1RSG - chains A and B; structure by X-ray diffraction, 1.90 A resolution.

== Chain A (and B) ==
Protein: FMS1 protein
Organism: Saccharomyces cerevisiae
Notes: EC 1.5.3.11; chain B of this document is another copy of the same molecule, construct and numbering; everything in this record applies to it too
Reference sequence: P50264 (FMS1_YEAST); numbering as in UniProt (aligned over 1-508)
Chain sequence (516 residues; row label = number of the first residue in the row):
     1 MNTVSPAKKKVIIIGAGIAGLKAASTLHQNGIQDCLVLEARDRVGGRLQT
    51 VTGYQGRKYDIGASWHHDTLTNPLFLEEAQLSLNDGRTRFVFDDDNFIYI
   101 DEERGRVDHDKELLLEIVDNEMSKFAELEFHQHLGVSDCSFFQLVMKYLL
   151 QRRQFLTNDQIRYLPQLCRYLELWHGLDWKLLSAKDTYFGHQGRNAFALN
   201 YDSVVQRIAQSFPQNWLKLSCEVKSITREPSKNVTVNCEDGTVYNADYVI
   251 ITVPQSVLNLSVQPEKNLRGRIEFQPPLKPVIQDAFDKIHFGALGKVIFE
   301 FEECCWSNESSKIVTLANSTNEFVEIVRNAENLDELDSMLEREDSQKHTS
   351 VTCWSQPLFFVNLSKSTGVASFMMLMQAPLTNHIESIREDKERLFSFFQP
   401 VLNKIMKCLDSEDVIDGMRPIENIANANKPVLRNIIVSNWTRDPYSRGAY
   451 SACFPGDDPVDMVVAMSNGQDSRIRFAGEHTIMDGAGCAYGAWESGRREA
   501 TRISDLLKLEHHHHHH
Disordered / not traced: 1-5, 131-137, 341-349, 420-426, 456-459, 514-516 (chain B: 1-7, 135-138, 344-348, 456-459, 512-516)
Construct notes: modified residue (1, 122, 146, 339, 373-374, 376, 406, 418, 462, 466, 483); cloning artifact (509-516)
Modified residues: Mse-1 (selenomethionine); Mse-122, Mse-146, Mse-339, Mse-373, Mse-374, Mse-376, Mse-406, Mse-418, Mse-462, Mse-466, Mse-483 (selenomethionine; parent Met)
Disulfide bonds: Cys-221/Cys-238, Cys-453/Cys-488
Ligand contacts: FAD (flavin-adenine dinucleotide): Ile-14, Gly-15, Ala-16, Gly-17, Ile-18, Ala-19, Gly-20, Leu-38, Glu-39, Ala-40, Arg-41, Gly-45, Gly-46, Arg-47, Leu-48, Ile-61, Gly-62, Ala-63, Ser-64, Trp-65, His-67, Tyr-201, Cys-221, Glu-222, Val-223, Thr-252, Val-253, Pro-254, Val-257, Gly-270, Ile-272, Leu-294, Lys-296, Trp-440, Tyr-445, Tyr-450, Cys-453, Gly-478, Glu-479, Gly-487, Cys-488, Ala-489, Ala-492

== How chain A and chain B interact ==
Contacting residue pairs (57):
  Thr-69(A) / Glu-121(B)
  Thr-69(A) / Arg-152(B)  hydrogen bond
  Leu-70(A) / Phe-125(B)
  Leu-70(A) / Arg-152(B)
  Thr-71(A) / Leu-128(B)
  Phe-75(A) / Phe-155(B)  hydrophobic
  Ala-79(A) / Gln-154(B)  hydrogen bond (backbone-side chain)
  Ala-79(A) / Phe-155(B)  hydrophobic
  Leu-83(A) / Gln-154(B)
  Phe-92(A) / Arg-152(B)
  Phe-92(A) / Phe-155(B)  hydrophobic
  Asp-94(A) / Leu-114(B)
  Asp-94(A) / Ile-117(B)
  Asp-95(A) / Leu-114(B)
  Asp-95(A) / Ile-117(B)
  Asn-96(A) / His-109(B)
  Asn-96(A) / Leu-114(B)
  Asn-96(A) / Ile-117(B)
  His-109(A) / Asn-96(B)
  His-109(A) / His-109(B)
  Lys-111(A) / Glu-309(B)
  Lys-111(A) / Lys-365(B)  hydrogen bond (backbone-side chain)
  Leu-114(A) / Asp-94(B)
  Leu-114(A) / Asp-95(B)
  Leu-114(A) / Asn-96(B)
  Ile-117(A) / Asp-94(B)
  Ile-117(A) / Asp-95(B)
  Ile-117(A) / Asn-96(B)
  Val-118(A) / Arg-194(B)
  Glu-121(A) / Thr-69(B)
  Glu-121(A) / Leu-70(B)
  Glu-121(A) / Gly-193(B)
  Glu-121(A) / Arg-194(B)  salt bridge
  Lys-124(A) / Leu-70(B)
  Lys-124(A) / His-191(B)
  Lys-124(A) / Gln-192(B)
  Lys-124(A) / Gly-193(B)
  Leu-128(A) / Gln-192(B)
  Arg-152(A) / Thr-69(B)  hydrogen bond
  Arg-152(A) / Leu-70(B)
  Arg-152(A) / Phe-92(B)
  Gln-154(A) / Ala-79(B)  hydrogen bond (side chain-backbone)
  Phe-155(A) / Phe-75(B)  hydrophobic
  Phe-155(A) / Ala-79(B)  hydrophobic
  Phe-155(A) / Phe-92(B)  hydrophobic
  Phe-155(A) / Arg-194(B)  hydrogen bond (backbone-side chain)
  Leu-156(A) / Arg-194(B)
  His-191(A) / Lys-124(B)
  Gln-192(A) / Leu-128(B)
  Gly-193(A) / Glu-121(B)
  Arg-194(A) / Val-118(B)
  Arg-194(A) / Glu-121(B)  salt bridge
  Arg-194(A) / Phe-155(B)  hydrogen bond (side chain-backbone)
  Arg-194(A) / Leu-156(B)
  Asn-308(A) / Lys-111(B)
  Glu-309(A) / Lys-111(B)
  Lys-365(A) / Lys-111(B)  hydrogen bond (side chain-backbone)
Also at the interface, not in a pair above, chain A (36 interface residues in all): Ser-82, Phe-90, Asp-110, Phe-125, Tyr-148, Gln-160, Gly-190
Also at the interface, not in a pair above, chain B (33 interface residues in all): Thr-71, Leu-83, Phe-90, Asp-110, Tyr-148, Gln-151

== Overview ==
Chain A and chain B form an interface of 36 and 33 residues respectively, with 8 hydrogen bonds and 2 salt
bridges. Among the polar pairs are Glu-121(A)/Arg-194(B), Thr-69(A)/Arg-152(B) and Ala-79(A)/Gln-154(B). Bound
to chain A: flavin-adenine dinucleotide.
Both chains are FMS1 protein (Saccharomyces cerevisiae). Entry 1RSG (Crystal structure of the polyamine
oxidase Fms1 from yeast) was determined by X-ray diffraction together with 1YY5 from the same study.
